Entry 1F4S (solution NMR); this record covers chains A and P of the 3 polymer chains in the assembly.

Chain A:
Molecule: 10-nt DNA strand
Sequence (10 nucleotides; each row starts with the number of its first residue):
     1 CGTGCGGATC

Chain P:
Name: Ethanol regulon transcriptional factor
Source organism: Emericella nidulans
Notes: engineered mutation(s): N-TERMINAL DNA-BINDING DOMAIN, RESIDUES 1-60
Reference sequence: P21228 (ALCR_EMENI); residues 3-60 here correspond to UniProt positions 1-58 (UniProt number = residue number - 2)
Sequence (65 residues; each row starts with the number of its first residue; numbers below 1 keep their minus sign (Gly-1 is residue -1)):
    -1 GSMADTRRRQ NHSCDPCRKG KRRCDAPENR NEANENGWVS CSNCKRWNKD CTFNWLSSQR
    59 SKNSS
Sequence notes: insertion (-1 to 0, 61-63)
Bound ions: Zn2+ site 1: Cys12, Cys15, Cys22, Cys39; Zn2+ site 2: Cys12, Cys39, Cys42, Cys49

Chain A / chain P interface:
Contacting residue pairs - 17 pairs, chain A then chain P:
  DG2(A) with Lys43(P), phosphate contact; Arg44(P), base contact; Trp45(P), sugar contact
  DT3(A) with Arg44(P), base contact; Trp45(P), base contact
  DG4(A) with Trp45(P), base contact
  DC5(A) with Gly18(P), base contact; Lys19(P), base contact; Arg20(P), base contact
  DG6(A) with Lys19(P), base contact
  DG7(A) with Arg5(P), base contact; Lys19(P), base contact
  DA8(A) with Thr4(P), sugar contact; Arg5(P), sugar contact
  DT9(A) with Ser0(P), sugar contact; Met1(P), base contact
  DC10(A) with Met1(P), base contact
Interface residues without a listed pair, chain P (12 interface residues in all): Arg6, Asn46

In short:
Chain A and chain P form an interface of 9 and 12 residues respectively. Cys12(P), Cys15(P), Cys22(P) and
Cys39(P) coordinate Zn2+ site 1. Cys12(P), Cys39(P), Cys42(P) and Cys49(P) form the Zn2+ site 2.
Chain A is a 10-nt DNA strand and chain P is Ethanol regulon transcriptional factor (Emericella nidulans); the
structure, Structure of transcriptional factor alcr in complex with a target DNA, was determined by solution
NMR, deposited together with 1F5E.
